PDB entry 4FQ5 | X-ray diffraction, 2.10 A resolution | chains B and A

# Chain B (and A)
Molecule: Maleate cis-trans isomerase
Organism: Pseudomonas putida
Notes: chain A of this document is another copy of the same molecule, construct and numbering; everything in this record applies to it too
Reference sequence: F8G0M3 (F8G0M3_PSEPU); residues 2-252 here = UniProt positions 2-252
Amino-acid sequence (281 residues; row label = number of the first residue in the row; numbers below 1 keep their minus sign (Met-20 is residue -20)):
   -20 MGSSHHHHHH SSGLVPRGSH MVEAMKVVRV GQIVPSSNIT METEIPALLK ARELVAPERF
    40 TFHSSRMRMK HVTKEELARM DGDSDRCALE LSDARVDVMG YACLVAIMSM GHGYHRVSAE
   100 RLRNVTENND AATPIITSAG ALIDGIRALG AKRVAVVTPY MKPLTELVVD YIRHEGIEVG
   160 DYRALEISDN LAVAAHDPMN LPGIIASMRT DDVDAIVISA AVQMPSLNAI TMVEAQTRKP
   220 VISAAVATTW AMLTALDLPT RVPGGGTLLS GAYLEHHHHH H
Not modelled in the structure: -20 to 4, 255-260 (chain A: -20 to 5, 253-260)
Differences from the reference sequence: expression tag (-20 to 1, 253-260); engineered mutation Ala200 (Cys in F8G0M3)
Residues lining bound ligands: maleic acid (MAE): Pro14, Asn17, Met48, Ala81, Cys82, Leu83, Val84, Tyr139, Asn169, Ala199, Ala200, Val201, Gln202

# How chain B and chain A interact
Contacting residue pairs (52; chain B residue first):
  Arg8(B) - Ile18(A)
  Ser15(B) - Glu69(A)
  Ser15(B) - Asp72(A)  hydrogen bond
  Ser15(B) - Ala73(A)
  Ser16(B) - Asp72(A)
  Ile18(B) - Arg8(A)
  Ile18(B) - His42(A)
  Ile18(B) - Ala73(A)
  Glu21(B) - Phe41(A)
  Glu21(B) - His42(A)  salt bridge
  Glu21(B) - Ser43(A)  hydrogen bond (side chain-backbone)
  Thr22(B) - Thr40(A)
  Thr40(B) - Thr22(A)
  Phe41(B) - Glu21(A)
  His42(B) - Ile18(A)
  His42(B) - Glu21(A)  salt bridge
  His42(B) - Arg45(A)
  Ser43(B) - Glu21(A)  hydrogen bond (backbone-side chain)
  Ser43(B) - Ser43(A)
  Ser43(B) - Arg45(A)  hydrogen bond (backbone-side chain)
  Arg45(B) - His42(A)
  Arg45(B) - Ser43(A)  hydrogen bond (side chain-backbone)
  Arg45(B) - Glu69(A)
  Arg45(B) - Leu70(A)
  Arg45(B) - Ala73(A)
  Arg47(B) - Leu68(A)
  Arg47(B) - Glu69(A)
  Arg47(B) - Asp72(A)  salt bridge
  Arg47(B) - Asn108(A)
  Lys49(B) - Asp72(A)  salt bridge
  Lys49(B) - Asn108(A)
  Arg65(B) - Arg65(A)
  Arg65(B) - Glu69(A)  salt bridge
  Leu68(B) - Arg47(A)
  Glu69(B) - Ser15(A)
  Glu69(B) - Arg45(A)
  Glu69(B) - Arg47(A)
  Glu69(B) - Arg65(A)  salt bridge
  Leu70(B) - Arg45(A)
  Asp72(B) - Ser15(A)  hydrogen bond
  Asp72(B) - Ser16(A)
  Asp72(B) - Arg47(A)  salt bridge
  Asp72(B) - Lys49(A)  salt bridge
  Asp72(B) - Leu170(A)
  Ala73(B) - Ser15(A)
  Ala73(B) - Ile18(A)  hydrophobic
  Ala73(B) - Arg45(A)
  Arg74(B) - Leu170(A)
  Asn108(B) - Arg47(A)
  Asn108(B) - Lys49(A)
  Leu170(B) - Asp72(A)
  Leu170(B) - Arg74(A)
Interface residues without a listed pair, chain B (24 interface residues in all): Asn17, Ser44
Interface residues without a listed pair, chain A (25 interface residues in all): Asn17, Ser44, Met48

# Summary
24 residues of chain B face 25 of chain A across their interface, with 6 hydrogen bonds and 8 salt bridges.
Polar pairs include Glu21(B)-His42(A), Arg47(B)-Asp72(A) and Lys49(B)-Asp72(A). Chain B binds maleic acid.
Both chains are Maleate cis-trans isomerase (Pseudomonas putida). Entry 4FQ5 (Crystal structure of the maleate
isomerase Iso(C200A) from Pseudomonas putida S16 with maleate) was determined by X-ray diffraction (same
publication as 4FQ7).
